Entry 7N84 (electron microscopy, 11.60 A resolution (very low resolution: no residue pairs are listed; an interface is given only as per-side residue counts)); this record covers chains f and g of the 17 polymer chains in the assembly.

[Chain f]
Protein: Nucleoporin NUP84
Source organism: Saccharomyces cerevisiae
Reference sequence: P52891 (NUP84_YEAST); residue numbers follow UniProt; this construct covers 1-726
Amino-acid sequence (726 residues; row label = number of the first residue in the row):
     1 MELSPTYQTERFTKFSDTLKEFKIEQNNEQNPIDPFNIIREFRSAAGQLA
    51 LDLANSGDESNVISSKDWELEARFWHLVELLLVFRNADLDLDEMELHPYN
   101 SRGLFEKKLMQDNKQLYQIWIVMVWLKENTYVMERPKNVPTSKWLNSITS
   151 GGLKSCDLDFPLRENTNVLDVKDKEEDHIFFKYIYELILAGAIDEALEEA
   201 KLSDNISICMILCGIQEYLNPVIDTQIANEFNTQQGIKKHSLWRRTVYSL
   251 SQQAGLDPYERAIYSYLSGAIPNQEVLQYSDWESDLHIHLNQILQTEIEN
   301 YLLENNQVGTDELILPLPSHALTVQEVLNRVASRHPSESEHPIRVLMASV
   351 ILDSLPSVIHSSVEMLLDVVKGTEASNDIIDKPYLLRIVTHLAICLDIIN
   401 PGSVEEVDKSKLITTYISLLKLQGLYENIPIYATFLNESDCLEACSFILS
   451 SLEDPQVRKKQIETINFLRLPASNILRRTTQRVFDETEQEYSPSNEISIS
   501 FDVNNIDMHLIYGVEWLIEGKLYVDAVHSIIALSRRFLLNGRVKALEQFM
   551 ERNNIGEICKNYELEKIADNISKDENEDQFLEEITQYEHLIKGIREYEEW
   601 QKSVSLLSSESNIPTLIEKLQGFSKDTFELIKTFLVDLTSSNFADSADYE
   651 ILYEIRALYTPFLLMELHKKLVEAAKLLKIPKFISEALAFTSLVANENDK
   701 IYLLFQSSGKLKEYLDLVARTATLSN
Unresolved in the structure: 1-6, 21-26, 81-95, 127-135, 365-371, 484-505, 563-574

[Chain g]
Protein: Nucleoporin NUP133
Source organism: Saccharomyces cerevisiae
Reference sequence: P36161 (NU133_YEAST); numbering as in UniProt (aligned over 1-1157)
Amino-acid sequence (1157 residues; row label = number of the first residue in the row):
     1 MSEKKVHLRLRKELSVPIAVVENESLAQLSYEEESQASLMDISMEQQQLR
    51 LHSHFDNSKVFTENNRYIVKTLQTDYSSGFSNDDELNGYIDMQIGYGLVN
   101 DHKKVYIWNIHSTQKDTPYITVPFRSDDNDEIAVAPRCILTFPATMDESP
   151 LALNPNDQDETGGLIIIKGSKAIYYEDINSINNLNFKLSEKFSHELELPI
   201 NSSGGEKCDLMLNCEPAGIVLSTNMGRIFFITIRNSMGKPQLKLGKLLNK
   251 PFKLGIWSKIFNTNSSVVSLRNGPILGKGTRLVYITTNKGIFQTWQLSAT
   301 NSHPTKLIDVNIYEAILESLQDLYPFAHGTLKIWDSHPLQDESSQLFLSS
   351 IYDSSCNETYYILSTIIFDSSSNSFTIFSTYRLNTFMESITDTKFKPKIF
   401 IPQMENANDTNEVTSILVMFPNAVVITQVNSKLDSSYSMRRKWEDIVSLR
   451 NDIDIIGSGYDSKSLYVLTKQMGVLQFFVKENEETNSKPEVGFVKSHVDQ
   501 AVYFSKINANPIDFNLPPEISLDQESIEHDLKLTSEEIFHSNGKYIPPML
   551 NTLGQHLSVRKEFFQNFLTFVAKNFNYKISPELKLDLIEKFEILNCCIKF
   601 NSIIRQSDVLNDIWEKTLSNYNLTQNEHLTTKTVVINSPDVFPVIFKQFL
   651 NHVVFVLFPSQNQNFKLNVTNLINLCFYDGILEEGEKTIRYELLELDPME
   701 VDTSKLPWFINFDYLNCINQCFFDFTFACEEEGSLDSYKEGLLKIVKILY
   751 YQFNQFKIWINTQPVKSVNANDNFININNLYDDNHLDWNHVLCKVNLKEQ
   801 CIQIAEFYKDLSGLVQTLQTLDQNDSTTVSLYETFFNEFPKEFSFTLFEY
   851 LIKHKKLNDLIFRFPQQHDVLIQFFQESAPKYGHVAWIQQILDGSYADAM
   901 NTLKNITVDDSKKGESLSECELHLNVAKLSSLLVEKDNLDINTLRKIQYN
   951 LDTIDAEKNISNKLKKGEVQICKRFKNGSIREVFNILVEELKSTTVVNLS
  1001 DLVELYSMLDDEESLFIPLRLLSVDGNLLNFEVKKFLNALVWRRIVLLNA
  1051 SNEGDKLLQHIVKRVFDEELPKNNDFPLPSVDLLCDKSLLTPEYISETYG
  1101 RFPIDQNAIREEIYEEISQVETLNSDNSLEIKLHSTIGSVAKEKNYTINY
  1151 ETNTVEY
Unresolved in the structure: 1-62, 184-197, 481-489, 764-771, 1156-1157
UniProt features mapped onto this chain:
  - modified residue: S2 (N-acetylserine)

[How chain f and chain g interact]
At this resolution (12 A) residue pairs are not listed: 26 residues of chain f and 30 of chain g lie at the interface.

[Summary]
26 residues of chain f and 30 residues of chain g are in contact.
Chain f is Nucleoporin NUP84 and chain g is Nucleoporin NUP133, both from Saccharomyces cerevisiae; the
structure, Double nuclear outer ring from the isolated yeast NPC, was determined by electron microscopy.
